6WXE - chains g and k of the 39 polymer chains in the assembly; structure by electron microscopy, 3.40 A resolution.

Chain g (and k):
Protein: Outer capsid glycoprotein VP7
Organism: Rotavirus A (strain RVA/Monkey/United States/RRV/1975/G3P5B[3])
Notes: chain k of this document is another copy of the same molecule, construct and numbering; everything in this record applies to it too
UniProt: P12476 (VP7_ROTRH); numbering as in UniProt (aligned over 1-326)
Amino-acid sequence (326 residues; each row starts with the number of its first residue):
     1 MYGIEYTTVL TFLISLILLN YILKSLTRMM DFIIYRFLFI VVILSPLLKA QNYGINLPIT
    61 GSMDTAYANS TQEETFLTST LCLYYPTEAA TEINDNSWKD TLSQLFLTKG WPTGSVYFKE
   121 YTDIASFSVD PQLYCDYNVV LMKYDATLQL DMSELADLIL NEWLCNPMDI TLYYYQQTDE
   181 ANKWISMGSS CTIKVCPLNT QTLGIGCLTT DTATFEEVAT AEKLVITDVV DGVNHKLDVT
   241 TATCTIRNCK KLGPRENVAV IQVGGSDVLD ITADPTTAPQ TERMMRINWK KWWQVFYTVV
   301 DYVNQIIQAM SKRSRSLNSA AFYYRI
Not modelled in the structure: 1-54 (chain k: 1-50, 316-326)
Disulfide bonds: Cys82-Cys135, Cys165-Cys249, Cys191-Cys244, Cys196-Cys207
Glycans and other covalent adducts: N-acetylglucosamine (NAG) linked to Asn69
Bound ions: Ca2+ site 1: Asp95 (shared with 3 residues of chain i); Ca2+ site 2: Asp151, Glu154, Glu222, Leu224; Ca2+ site 3: Gln177, Asp228, Asp231 (shared with 1 residue of chain h); Ca2+ site 4: Gly206, Thr214 (shared with 1 residue of chain h); Ca2+ site 5: Asp301 (shared with 4 residues of chain i)

How chain g and chain k interact:
Residue-residue contacts (46; chain g residue first):
  Ile55(g) - Gln51(k)
  Ile55(g) - Asn52(k)  hydrogen bond (backbone-backbone)
  Ile55(g) - Ile55(k)
  Ile55(g) - Asn56(k)
  Ile55(g) - Leu57(k)
  Asn56(g) - Gln51(k)  hydrogen bond (backbone-backbone)
  Leu57(g) - Asn52(k)  hydrogen bond (backbone-side chain)
  Leu57(g) - Pro58(k)
  Leu57(g) - Ile59(k)  hydrophobic
  Pro58(g) - Asn52(k)
  Pro58(g) - Leu57(k)
  Ile59(g) - Asn52(k)
  Ile59(g) - Ile55(k)  hydrophobic
  Ile59(g) - Leu57(k)  hydrophobic
  Thr75(g) - Lys250(k)
  Phe76(g) - Leu164(k)
  Phe76(g) - Asn166(k)
  Phe76(g) - Lys250(k)
  Leu77(g) - Thr178(k)
  Thr80(g) - Asn166(k)  hydrogen bond
  Lys99(g) - Leu172(k)
  Ser103(g) - Tyr173(k)
  Thr113(g) - Tyr173(k)
  Gly114(g) - Tyr175(k)
  Val116(g) - Tyr173(k)  hydrogen bond (backbone-side chain)
  Tyr117(g) - Pro167(k)  hydrogen bond (side chain-backbone)
  Tyr117(g) - Met168(k)  hydrophobic
  Tyr117(g) - Asp169(k)
  Tyr117(g) - Tyr175(k)  hydrogen bond
  Phe118(g) - Asp169(k)
  Tyr134(g) - Cys165(k)
  Tyr134(g) - Pro167(k)
  Tyr134(g) - Arg247(k)
  Cys135(g) - Pro167(k)  hydrophobic
  Asp136(g) - Asn166(k)
  Ser314(g) - Gly54(k)
  Arg315(g) - Tyr53(k)
  Ser316(g) - Arg315(k)  hydrogen bond (side chain-backbone)
  Leu317(g) - Trp163(k)
  Leu317(g) - Leu252(k)  hydrophobic
  Tyr324(g) - Tyr134(k)  hydrophobic
  Arg325(g) - Asp136(k)  salt bridge
  Ile326(g) - Thr80(k)
  Ile326(g) - Tyr117(k)
  Ile326(g) - Tyr134(k)
  Ile326(g) - Cys135(k)  hydrophobic
Other interface residues (no listed pair), chain g (28 interface residues in all): Cys82, Lys119
Other interface residues (no listed pair), chain k (33 interface residues in all): Glu162, Asn182, Thr245, Asn248

Overview:
28 residues of chain g face 33 of chain k across their interface; the contacts include 8 hydrogen bonds and 1
salt bridge. Polar contacts include Arg325(g)-Asp136(k), Leu57(g)-Asn52(k) and Thr80(g)-Asn166(k). Covalently
linked N-acetylglucosamine: at Asn69(g). Asp151(g), Glu154(g), Glu222(g) and Leu224(g) coordinate Ca2+ site 2.
Both chains are Outer capsid glycoprotein VP7 (Rotavirus A (strain RVA/Monkey/United
States/RRV/1975/G3P5B[3])). Entry 6WXE (Cryo-EM reconstruction of VP5*/VP8* assembly from rhesus rotavirus
particles - Upright conformation) was determined by electron microscopy (same publication as 6WXF and 6WXG).
